Entry 5DAZ (X-ray diffraction, 1.45 A resolution); this record covers chain A.

Chain A:
Protein: Scabin
From: Streptomyces scabiei 87.22
Reference sequence: C9Z6T8 (C9Z6T8_STRSW); residue numbers follow UniProt; this construct covers 29-200
Sequence (195 residues; row label = number of the first residue in the row):
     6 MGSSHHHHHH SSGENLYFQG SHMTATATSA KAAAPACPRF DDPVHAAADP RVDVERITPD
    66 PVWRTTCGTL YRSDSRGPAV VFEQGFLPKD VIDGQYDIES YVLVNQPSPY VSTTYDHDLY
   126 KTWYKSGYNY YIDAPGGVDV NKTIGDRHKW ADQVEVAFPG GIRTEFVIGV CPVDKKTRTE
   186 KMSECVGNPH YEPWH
Disordered / not traced: 6-34
Cystine bridges: Cys42-Cys72, Cys176-Cys190
Construct notes: expression tag (6-28)
Reported in the primary citation:
  - mutagenesis - Q158A/E160A (300-fold): decreased catalytic activity
  - mutagenesis - Q158A/E160A (86 +/- 7 mum): unchanged binding to NAD+
  - mutagenesis - Q158A/E160A: increased stability
  - catalytic residues: Gln158, Glu160 (proposed by the authors, not directly observed)

In short:
The paper reports catalytic residues Gln158 and Glu160; Q158A/E160A reduce catalytic activity.
Chain A is Scabin (Streptomyces scabiei 87.22); the structure, Crystal structure of Scabin, a
mono-ADP-ribosyltransferase from Streptomyces scabies, was determined by X-ray diffraction together with 5EWK
and 5EWY from the same study.
